Entry 7EEB (electron microscopy, 2.90 A resolution); this record covers chains E and F of the 14 polymer chains in the assembly.

# Chain E
Molecule: Cation channel sperm-associated protein subunit beta
Source organism: Mus musculus
UniProtKB: A2RTF1 (CTSRB_MOUSE); residues 1-1109 here = UniProt positions 1-1109
Sequence (1109 residues; each row starts with the number of its first residue):
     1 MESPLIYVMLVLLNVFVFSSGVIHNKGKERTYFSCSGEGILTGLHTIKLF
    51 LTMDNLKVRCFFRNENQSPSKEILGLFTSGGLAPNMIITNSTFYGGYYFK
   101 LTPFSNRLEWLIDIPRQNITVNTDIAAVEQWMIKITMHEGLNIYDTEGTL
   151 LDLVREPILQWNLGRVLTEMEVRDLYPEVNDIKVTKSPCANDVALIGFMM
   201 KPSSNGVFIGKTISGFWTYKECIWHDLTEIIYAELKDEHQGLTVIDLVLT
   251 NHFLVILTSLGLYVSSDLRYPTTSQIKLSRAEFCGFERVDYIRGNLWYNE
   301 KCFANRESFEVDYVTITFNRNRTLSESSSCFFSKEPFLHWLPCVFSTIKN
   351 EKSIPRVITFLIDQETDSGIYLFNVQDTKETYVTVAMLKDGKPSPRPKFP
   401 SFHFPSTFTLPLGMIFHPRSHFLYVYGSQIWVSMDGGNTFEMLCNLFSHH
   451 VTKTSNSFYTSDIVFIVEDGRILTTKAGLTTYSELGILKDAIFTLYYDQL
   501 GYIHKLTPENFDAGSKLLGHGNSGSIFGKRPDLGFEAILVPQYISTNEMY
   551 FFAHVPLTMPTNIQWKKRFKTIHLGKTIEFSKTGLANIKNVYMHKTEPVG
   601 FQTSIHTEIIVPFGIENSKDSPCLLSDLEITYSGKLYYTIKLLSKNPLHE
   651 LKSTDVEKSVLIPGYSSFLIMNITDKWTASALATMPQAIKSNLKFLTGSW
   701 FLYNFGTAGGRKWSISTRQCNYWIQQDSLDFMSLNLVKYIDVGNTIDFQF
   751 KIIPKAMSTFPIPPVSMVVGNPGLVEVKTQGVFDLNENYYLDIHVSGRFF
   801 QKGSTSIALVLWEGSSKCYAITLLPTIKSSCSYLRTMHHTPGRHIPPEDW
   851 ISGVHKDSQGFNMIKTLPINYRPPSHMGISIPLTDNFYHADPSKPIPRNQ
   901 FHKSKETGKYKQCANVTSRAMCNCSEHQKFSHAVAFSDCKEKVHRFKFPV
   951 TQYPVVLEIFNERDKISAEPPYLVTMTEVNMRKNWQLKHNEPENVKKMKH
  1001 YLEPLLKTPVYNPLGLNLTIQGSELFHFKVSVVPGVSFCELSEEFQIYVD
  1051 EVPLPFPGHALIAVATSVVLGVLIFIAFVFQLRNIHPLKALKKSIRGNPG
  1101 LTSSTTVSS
Unresolved in the structure: 1-21, 321-326, 347-352, 1087-1109
Curated features (UniProtKB/Swiss-Prot):
  - glycosylation (N-linked (GlcNAc...) asparagine): Asn66, Asn90, Asn118, Asn321, Asn672, Asn915, Asn923, Asn1017
Disulfide bonds: Cys35-Cys60, Cys189-Cys302, Cys330-Cys343, Cys831-Cys1039, Cys913-Cys922, Cys924-Cys939
Glycans and other covalent adducts: glycan linked to Asn90; N-acetylglucosamine (NAG) linked to Asn118, Asn672, Asn915, Asn923, Asn1017
Small-molecule neighbours: N-acetylglucosamine (NAG; 2-acetamido-2-deoxy-beta-D-glucopyranose): Thr102, Pro103, Asn106

# Chain F
Molecule: Cation channel sperm-associated protein subunit gamma 2
Source organism: Mus musculus
UniProtKB: C6KI89 (CTSG2_MOUSE); residue numbers follow UniProt; this construct covers 1-1145
Sequence (1145 residues; numbered 1 to 1145; the number before each row is that of its first residue):
     1 MVSRPAMSPVSPVWPRKPNLWAFWVLRLVLLLSLKSWAEDALQHCTWLLV
    51 LNKFEKVGLHLSKDRFQDHEPIDTVAKVFQKLTDSPIDPSENYLSFPYYL
   101 QINFSCPGQNIEELARKGHLMGMKPMVQINYMYSVNFYRWEMENVQILME
   151 AAPMRSTGYCPAEAMCVLNWYTPMPFKNGSVVSSVDIYTNGIGPFVSKKR
   201 FYVNMNGFLKRDASGKSLFAIGYESLVLKSSHFRLSKSRPLWYTVNHAPV
   251 FILGGFYDEKSILFSDSNFQDYVLLELSIDSCWVGSFYCPILGFSATIHD
   301 AIATESTLFIRQNQLVYYFTGTYITLFDKSHGSSRWVRVLPSECIKRLCP
   351 VYASGNGSEYVLALTTGKNEGYIHIGTITDGLVSFEMVPDGWSVCEKLPG
   401 KNCSIDWATYIADERNLLLLVKIDSGQFYLVNFNTEFKTLNILYKIPEFI
   451 PEAKELDFLVLLDTVTYTNTPMTPKGLFFNTLNNMLYIWGNFILQSYNRE
   501 EFIFLADFPKESTIKYMVNSFKGQMAVVTENEEIWYFLEGGYDVYQVVPS
   551 QGWETYHNLQKMQKSSFHSEDESLVSLFFEDGKLFQLVYLFDVGKERLVK
   601 RLLPVGTLMEYNLPKPFTVVNQGNYQAISFTHTCPFKEIHLIDVPKKHHA
   651 SRTESYVALPPLVSESLGFHNNNTLAVYQGLVYYLLWLHSKYDKPYADPV
   701 HDPTWRWWQHKTKDKDYFFYLFSNRLAAEGIYINMNAYQKLYNMSGDYGI
   751 PDLFFLDKGNWFTITVVLLSHQDTFTSSDSQGPTINVDKKLAIAVTIADP
   801 ECLSVTVTQDVLLNRNAVINKIKVIDKKRCSEQGMIGRNIKKTSMMLKVL
   851 GAPGNCIQRTYLGGIIQGFKVVPIFIGCPPGKRLAFDVSYTIMHSEEINK
   901 HYFDCVIKDAEMPCFLFRDLFQPFFLVQDLVTGDSGSFLGSYVLKVVGGG
   951 RTLNTIRDYTEEEIFRYNSPLDTTNSLIWKTKVERTTEDKKFYIMSHESP
  1001 GVEWLCLENSPCYDIIPQSIYPPEFFFKLLVSNRGVDNSTYCDYKLTFIV
  1051 HIHGLPLSSKRTSFIVMVSTSFFIALVVFYILFCLVWPHIVKAWVSLRWR
  1101 INNIMASESYYTYASSTAGFSLQSHSFEGPSRAGSKEDNVQAKTA
Unresolved in the structure: 1-43, 1086-1145
Curated features (UniProtKB/Swiss-Prot):
  - glycosylation (N-linked (GlcNAc...) asparagine): Asn103, Asn178, Asn356, Asn402, Asn672, Asn743, Asn1038
Disulfide bonds: Cys45-Cys106, Cys160-Cys166, Cys289-Cys344, Cys395-Cys403, Cys634-Cys856, Cys802-Cys830, Cys878-Cys1042, Cys905-Cys914, Cys1006-Cys1012
Glycans and other covalent adducts: N-acetylglucosamine (NAG) linked to Asn103, Asn178, Asn356, Asn672
Small-molecule neighbours: N-acetylglucosamine (NAG; 2-acetamido-2-deoxy-beta-D-glucopyranose): Asn402, Lys422, Ile423, Asp424

# Chain E / chain F interface
Residue-residue contacts - 109 pairs, chain E then chain F:
  Met387(E) - Glu163(F)
  Lys389(E) - Glu163(F)  salt bridge
  Ser394(E) - Glu163(F)
  Pro395(E) - Glu163(F)
  Arg396(E) - Pro161(F)
  Arg396(E) - Glu163(F)
  Pro397(E) - Ala162(F)
  Pro397(E) - Glu163(F)  hydrogen bond (backbone-backbone)
  Lys398(E) - Ala162(F)
  Lys398(E) - Glu163(F)  hydrogen bond (backbone-backbone)
  Lys398(E) - Ala164(F)  hydrogen bond (backbone-backbone)
  Lys398(E) - Met165(F)  hydrogen bond (backbone-backbone)
  Phe399(E) - Ala162(F)  hydrophobic
  Phe399(E) - Met165(F)  hydrophobic
  Pro400(E) - Arg116(F)
  Pro400(E) - Ala162(F)
  Pro400(E) - Met165(F)
  Met434(E) - Met121(F)  hydrophobic
  Asp435(E) - Lys117(F)
  Asp435(E) - Leu120(F)
  Asp435(E) - Met121(F)
  Asn438(E) - Glu113(F)  hydrogen bond (side chain-backbone)
  Asn438(E) - Arg116(F)  hydrogen bond
  Asn438(E) - Lys117(F)
  Asn438(E) - Leu120(F)
  Thr439(E) - Glu113(F)
  Thr439(E) - Lys117(F)
  Glu441(E) - Lys117(F)  salt bridge
  Tyr543(E) - Leu613(F)  hydrophobic
  Tyr543(E) - Ile628(F)
  Tyr543(E) - Phe630(F)  hydrophobic
  Ile544(E) - Thr555(F)
  Ile544(E) - Tyr611(F)
  Ser545(E) - Glu610(F)  hydrogen bond (side chain-backbone)
  Ser545(E) - Tyr611(F)
  Ser545(E) - Leu613(F)
  Thr546(E) - Leu613(F)
  Thr546(E) - Phe630(F)
  Asn547(E) - Arg859(F)
  Glu548(E) - Glu610(F)
  Glu548(E) - Arg859(F)  salt bridge
  Tyr550(E) - Leu559(F)
  Lys582(E) - Tyr625(F)
  Thr583(E) - Gln622(F)  hydrogen bond
  Thr583(E) - Tyr625(F)
  Tyr592(E) - Gln563(F)  hydrogen bond
  His594(E) - Met562(F)
  Glu608(E) - Arg859(F)  salt bridge
  Pro612(E) - Gln622(F)
  Pro612(E) - Ala627(F)  hydrophobic
  Pro612(E) - Ile628(F)
  Phe613(E) - Ala627(F)
  Gly614(E) - Gln626(F)
  Ile615(E) - Gln626(F)  hydrogen bond (backbone-backbone)
  Ile615(E) - Ile628(F)  hydrophobic
  Pro663(E) - Leu613(F)  hydrophobic
  Pro663(E) - Phe617(F)  hydrophobic
  Gly664(E) - Gln551(F)
  Gly664(E) - Leu613(F)
  Gly664(E) - Pro614(F)
  Met685(E) - Asn558(F)
  Gln687(E) - Asn558(F)
  Phe701(E) - Phe617(F)  hydrophobic
  Phe701(E) - Val619(F)  hydrophobic
  Phe701(E) - Ile628(F)  hydrophobic
  Met757(E) - Arg859(F)  hydrogen bond
  Ser758(E) - Tyr861(F)
  Thr759(E) - Tyr861(F)
  Phe760(E) - Thr860(F)
  Pro761(E) - Thr860(F)
  Pro761(E) - Tyr861(F)
  Ile762(E) - Phe195(F)  hydrophobic
  Ile762(E) - Leu862(F)  hydrophobic
  Pro763(E) - Phe195(F)
  Ser766(E) - Gly193(F)
  Met767(E) - Gly191(F)
  Met767(E) - Ile192(F)
  Met767(E) - Gly193(F)  hydrogen bond (backbone-backbone)
  Val768(E) - Met121(F)  hydrophobic
  Val769(E) - Leu120(F)
  Val769(E) - Met121(F)  hydrogen bond (backbone-backbone)
  Val769(E) - Gly122(F)
  Pro772(E) - Leu120(F)
  Glu776(E) - Leu662(F)
  Thr779(E) - Asn190(F)
  Thr779(E) - Ile192(F)
  Leu785(E) - His640(F)
  Leu785(E) - Ile642(F)  hydrophobic
  Arg798(E) - Val663(F)  hydrogen bond (side chain-backbone)
  Arg798(E) - Glu665(F)  hydrogen bond (side chain-backbone)
  Arg798(E) - Ser666(F)
  Arg798(E) - Phe722(F)
  Phe799(E) - Ser664(F)
  Phe799(E) - Ser723(F)
  Phe799(E) - Arg725(F)
  Phe800(E) - Ser723(F)  hydrogen bond (backbone-backbone)
  Phe800(E) - Asn724(F)
  Phe800(E) - Arg725(F)
  Glu813(E) - Tyr861(F)  hydrogen bond
  Pro971(E) - Asp716(F)
  Glu993(E) - Lys713(F)  salt bridge
  Lys997(E) - Asp714(F)  salt bridge
  Lys997(E) - Tyr717(F)
  Met998(E) - Tyr720(F)  hydrophobic
  Tyr1001(E) - Leu726(F)
  Leu1002(E) - Tyr720(F)
  Pro1034(E) - Tyr720(F)  hydrogen bond (backbone-side chain)
  Gly1035(E) - Asn724(F)
  Val1036(E) - Tyr720(F)  hydrophobic
Interface residues without a listed pair, chain E (73 interface residues in all): Phe402, Phe552, Asn590, Tyr703, Val742, Gly773, Val777, Gln801, Trp812, Asn994
Interface residues without a listed pair, chain F (61 interface residues in all): Gln109, His119, Lys615, Gly668, Phe719, Leu721

# Overview
73 residues of chain E and 61 residues of chain F are in contact, with 18 hydrogen bonds and 6 salt bridges.
Polar pairs include Lys389(E)-Glu163(F), Glu441(E)-Lys117(F) and Glu548(E)-Arg859(F). Chain E binds
N-acetylglucosamine. Chain F binds N-acetylglucosamine.
Here chain E is Cation channel sperm-associated protein subunit beta and chain F is Cation channel
sperm-associated protein subunit gamma 2, both from Mus musculus. Entry 7EEB (Structure of the CatSpermasome)
was determined by electron microscopy.
